8G1P - chains B and C of the 4 polymer chains in the assembly; structure by X-ray diffraction, 2.70 A resolution.

[Chain B]
Protein: Elongin-C
Source organism: Homo sapiens
UniProtKB: Q15369 (ELOC_HUMAN); numbering as in UniProt (aligned over 1-112)
Chain sequence (112 residues; each row starts with the number of its first residue):
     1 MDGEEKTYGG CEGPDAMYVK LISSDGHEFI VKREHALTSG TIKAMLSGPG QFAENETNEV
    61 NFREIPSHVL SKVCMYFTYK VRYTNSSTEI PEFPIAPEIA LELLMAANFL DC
Unresolved in the structure: 1-16, 49-54

[Chain C]
Protein: von Hippel-Lindau disease tumor suppressor
Source organism: Homo sapiens
UniProtKB: P40337 (VHL_HUMAN); residue numbers follow UniProt; this construct covers 56-213
Chain sequence (162 residues; each row starts with the number of its first residue):
    52 GSMEAGRPRP VLRSVNSREP SQVIFCNRSP RVVLPVWLNF DGEPQPYPTL PPGTGRRIHS
   112 YRGHLWLFRD AGTHDGLLVN QTELFVPSLN VDGQPIFANI TLPVYTLKER CLQVVRSLVK
   172 PENYRRLDIV RSLYEDLEDH PNVQKDLERL TQERIAHQRM GD
Unresolved in the structure: 52-59, 206-213
Sequence notes: expression tag (52-55)
Ligand contacts: FWZ ((2S,4R)-N-[[2-[2-[4-[[4-[3-azanyl-6-(2-hydroxyphenyl)pyridazin-4-yl]piperazin-1-yl]methyl]phenyl]ethoxy]-4-(4-methyl-1,3-thiazol-5-yl)phenyl]methyl]-1-[(2S)-2-[(1-fluoranylcyclopropyl)carbonylamino]-3,3-dimethyl-butanoyl]-4-oxidanyl-pyrrolidine-2-carboxamide): Asn67, Arg69, Phe76, Pro86, Trp88, Phe91, Tyr98, Pro99, Thr100, Leu101, Arg107, Ile109, His110, Ser111, Tyr112, His115, Trp117

[Chain B / chain C interface]
Pairs across the interface (36):
  Tyr76(B) - Tyr156(C)  hydrogen bond (side chain-backbone)
  Tyr76(B) - Thr157(C)
  Tyr76(B) - Leu158(C)  hydrogen bond (side chain-backbone)
  Lys80(B) - Val155(C)
  Tyr83(B) - Val155(C)
  Thr84(B) - Val155(C)
  Ser86(B) - Gln132(C)  hydrogen bond (backbone-side chain)
  Ser87(B) - Gln132(C)
  Glu89(B) - Arg79(C)  salt bridge
  Ile90(B) - Leu153(C)
  Pro91(B) - Leu153(C)
  Glu92(B) - Pro81(C)
  Glu92(B) - Arg82(C)  salt bridge
  Glu92(B) - Leu153(C)
  Glu92(B) - Arg161(C)  salt bridge
  Phe93(B) - Leu158(C)  hydrophobic
  Phe93(B) - Arg161(C)  hydrogen bond (backbone-side chain)
  Ile95(B) - Arg161(C)
  Ile95(B) - Cys162(C)  hydrophobic
  Ile95(B) - Val165(C)
  Pro97(B) - Leu169(C)  hydrophobic
  Ala100(B) - Val166(C)  hydrophobic
  Leu101(B) - Ile180(C)  hydrophobic
  Leu103(B) - Cys162(C)  hydrophobic
  Leu104(B) - Lys159(C)
  Leu104(B) - Cys162(C)  hydrophobic
  Met105(B) - Ile180(C)  hydrophobic
  Met105(B) - Leu184(C)  hydrophobic
  Ala107(B) - Leu158(C)  hydrophobic
  Ala107(B) - Lys159(C)
  Asn108(B) - Lys159(C)
  Asn108(B) - Val181(C)
  Asn108(B) - Leu184(C)
  Cys112(B) - Thr157(C)
  Cys112(B) - Leu158(C)  hydrogen bond (backbone-backbone)
  Cys112(B) - Lys159(C)  hydrogen bond (backbone-backbone)
Also at the interface, not in a pair above, chain B (24 interface residues in all): Val73, Tyr79, Thr88
Also at the interface, not in a pair above, chain C (26 interface residues in all): Ser80, Thr152, Pro154, Leu163, Gln164, Leu178, Asp179, Ser183

[Overview]
24 residues of chain B and 26 residues of chain C are in contact; the contacts include 6 hydrogen bonds and 3
salt bridges. Polar pairs include Glu89(B)-Arg79(C), Glu92(B)-Arg82(C) and Glu92(B)-Arg161(C). Chain C binds
compound FWZ.
Here chain B is Elongin-C and chain C is von Hippel-Lindau disease tumor suppressor, both from Homo sapiens.
Entry 8G1P (Co-crystal structure of Compound 11 in complex with the bromodomain of human SMARCA2 and
pVHL:ElonginC:ElonginB) was determined by X-ray diffraction together with 8G1Q from the same study.
